Entry 9C3A (electron microscopy, 3.10 A resolution); this record covers chains F and S of the 19 polymer chains in the assembly.

# Chain F
Protein: Major capsid protein
Source organism: Shigella phage Sf14
UniProt: A0A2K9VK95 (A0A2K9VK95_9CAUD); residues 1-367 here = UniProt positions 1-367
Amino-acid sequence (367 residues; row label = number of the first residue in the row):
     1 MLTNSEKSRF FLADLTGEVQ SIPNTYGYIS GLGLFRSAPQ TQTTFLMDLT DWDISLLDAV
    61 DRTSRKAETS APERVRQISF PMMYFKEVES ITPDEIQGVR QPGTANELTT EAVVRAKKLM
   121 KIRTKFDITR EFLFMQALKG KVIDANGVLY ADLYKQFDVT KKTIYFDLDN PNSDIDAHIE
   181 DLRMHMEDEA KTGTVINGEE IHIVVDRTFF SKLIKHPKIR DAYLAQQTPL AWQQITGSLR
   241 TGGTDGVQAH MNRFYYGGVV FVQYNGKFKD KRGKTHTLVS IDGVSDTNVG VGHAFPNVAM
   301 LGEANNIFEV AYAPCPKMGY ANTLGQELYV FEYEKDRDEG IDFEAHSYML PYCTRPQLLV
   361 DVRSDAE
Disordered / not traced: 1

# Chain S
Protein: Putative tail protein
Source organism: Shigella phage Sf14
UniProt: A0A2K9VK81 (A0A2K9VK81_9CAUD); residue numbers follow UniProt; this construct covers 1-372
Amino-acid sequence (372 residues; each row starts with the number of its first residue):
     1 MIKAKTYPDF KEFVKDFVAN VKAGKRYDFR KYQEAVLPLT YSSPWPESDI PEVTDFNYTP
    61 DYTVPFSEEL LYSVGAQMRT ADFFMDLQYA IINGKDVDTV YCEWLARVKP FSMLNAKLKD
   121 SAQPPVITTQ PTGGAVNEGS AINLSIVATN ATSYQWKKGS SDISGATSAT YTKAGAVPAD
   181 AGSYTCVVTN DVGSTTSDAA VITINPLPVI TTQPTSKAVN ESSTLTLSVV ATGATSYQWK
   241 KNGTNISGAT SATYSKANAK TTDAGSYTCV VTNAVGSVTS NAATVTINPL PVITVQPQDQ
   301 DLTVGQTLTI SITATGATGY QWRKGNSNIS GATSATYTKA SVTTADDGNY DCVVTNAVGS
   361 VTSHQAKVQV TA
Disordered / not traced: 1, 122-372

# How chain F and chain S interact
Pairs across the interface - 22 pairs, chain F then chain S:
  L168(F) - V74(S)
  D169(F) - V74(S)
  P171(F) - V74(S)
  P171(F) - Y101(S)  hydrophobic
  N172(F) - Y101(S)
  N172(F) - E103(S)
  N172(F) - W104(S)  hydrogen bond (backbone-side chain)
  S173(F) - W104(S)  hydrogen bond (backbone-side chain)
  D174(F) - W104(S)
  K215(F) - V74(S)
  K215(F) - G75(S)
  P217(F) - V74(S)
  K218(F) - W104(S)
  R220(F) - Q77(S)
  R220(F) - M113(S)
  D221(F) - L105(S)
  D221(F) - A106(S)  hydrogen bond (side chain-backbone)
  D221(F) - R107(S)  salt bridge
  D221(F) - M113(S)
  L224(F) - Q77(S)
  L224(F) - R107(S)
  A225(F) - R107(S)
Other interface residues (no listed pair), chain F (14 interface residues in all): N170

# Summary
The interface between chain F and chain S involves 14 residues on one side and 10 on the other; the contacts
include 3 hydrogen bonds and 1 salt bridge. Polar pairs include D221(F)-R107(S), N172(F)-W104(S) and
S173(F)-W104(S).
Chain F is Major capsid protein and chain S is Putative tail protein, both from Shigella phage Sf14; the
structure, Bacteriophage Sf14 Capsid Empty Icosahedral reconstruction, was determined by electron microscopy
together with 9C2D, 9C39 and 9C3B from the same study.
